7E9F - chains A and J of the 12 polymer chains in the assembly; structure by electron microscopy, 4.00 A resolution.

== Chain A ==
Protein: Histone H3
Organism: Saccharomyces cerevisiae (strain ATCC 204508 / S288c)
UniProt: P61830 (H3_YEAST); residues 0-133 here correspond to UniProt positions 1-134 (UniProt number = residue number + 1)
Chain sequence (134 residues; row label = number of the first residue in the row; numbering starts at 0):
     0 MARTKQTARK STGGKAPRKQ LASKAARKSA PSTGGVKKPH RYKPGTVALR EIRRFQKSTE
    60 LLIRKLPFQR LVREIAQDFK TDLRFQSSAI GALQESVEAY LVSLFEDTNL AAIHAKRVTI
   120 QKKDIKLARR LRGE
Unresolved in the structure: 0-41, 133
Swiss-Prot annotation at these positions:
  - modified residue: Lys-4 (N6,N6,N6-trimethyllysine), Lys-9 (N6-acetyllysine), Ser-10 (Phosphoserine), Lys-14 (N6,N6-dimethyllysine), Lys-18 (N6-acetyllysine), Lys-23 (N6-acetyllysine), Lys-27 (N6,N6,N6-trimethyllysine), Lys-36 (N6,N6,N6-trimethyllysine), Lys-37 (N6-acetyllysine), Lys-56 (N6-acetyllysine), Lys-64 (N6-acetyllysine), Lys-79 (N6,N6,N6-trimethyllysine)

== Chain J ==
Molecule: 147-nt DNA strand
Organism: Escherichia coli
Sequence (147 nucleotides; row label = number of the first residue in the row):
     1 ACAGGATGTA TATATCTGAC ACGTGCCTGG AGACTAGGGA GTAATCCCCT TGGCGGTTAA
    61 AACGCGGGGG ACAGCGCGTA CGTGCGTTTA AGCGGTGCTA GAGCTGTCTA CGACCAATTG
   121 AGCGGCCTCG GCACCGGGAT TCTCCAG
Unresolved in the structure: 1-14, 141-147

== Interface between chain A and chain J ==
Residue-residue contacts - 15 pairs, chain A then chain J:
  Pro-43(A) with DG68(J), sugar contact; DG69(J), phosphate contact
  Arg-72(A) with DT51(J), salt bridge to the phosphate
  Arg-83(A) with DT50(J), phosphate contact; DT51(J), phosphate contact
  Phe-84(A) with DT50(J), phosphate contact; DT51(J), hydrogen bond to the phosphate
  Gln-85(A) with DT50(J), phosphate contact
  Ser-86(A) with DT50(J), hydrogen bond to the phosphate
  Ser-87(A) with DT50(J), phosphate contact
  Arg-116(A) with DA71(J), phosphate contact; DC72(J), phosphate contact
  Val-117(A) with DG70(J), sugar contact; DA71(J), hydrogen bond to the phosphate
  Thr-118(A) with DA71(J), hydrogen bond to the phosphate
Interface residues without a listed pair, chain A (13 interface residues in all): Arg-63, Gln-68, Gln-120
Interface residues without a listed pair, chain J (9 interface residues in all): DC49, DA61

== Overview ==
13 residues of chain A and 9 residues of chain J are in contact, with 4 hydrogen bonds and 1 salt bridge.
Polar contacts include Phe-84(A)/DT51(J), Ser-86(A)/DT50(J) and Val-117(A)/DA71(J).
Chain A is Histone H3 (Saccharomyces cerevisiae (strain ATCC 204508 / S288c)) and chain J is a 147-nt DNA
strand (Escherichia coli); the structure, Cryo-EM structure of the 2:1 Orc1 BAH domain in complex with
nucleosome, was determined by electron microscopy.
